8HHX - chains B and G of the 7 polymer chains in the assembly; structure by electron microscopy, 3.62 A resolution.

[Chain B]
Name: Spike glycoprotein
Organism: Severe acute respiratory syndrome coronavirus 2
Reference sequence: P0DTC2 (SPIKE_SARS2); residue numbers follow UniProt; this construct covers 14-146, 149-1208
Sequence (1259 residues; row label = number of the first residue in the row; note: 2 numbers in that range are skipped by the numbering (no residue carries them; nothing is unmodelled there); numbers below 1 keep their minus sign (Met-5 is residue -5)):
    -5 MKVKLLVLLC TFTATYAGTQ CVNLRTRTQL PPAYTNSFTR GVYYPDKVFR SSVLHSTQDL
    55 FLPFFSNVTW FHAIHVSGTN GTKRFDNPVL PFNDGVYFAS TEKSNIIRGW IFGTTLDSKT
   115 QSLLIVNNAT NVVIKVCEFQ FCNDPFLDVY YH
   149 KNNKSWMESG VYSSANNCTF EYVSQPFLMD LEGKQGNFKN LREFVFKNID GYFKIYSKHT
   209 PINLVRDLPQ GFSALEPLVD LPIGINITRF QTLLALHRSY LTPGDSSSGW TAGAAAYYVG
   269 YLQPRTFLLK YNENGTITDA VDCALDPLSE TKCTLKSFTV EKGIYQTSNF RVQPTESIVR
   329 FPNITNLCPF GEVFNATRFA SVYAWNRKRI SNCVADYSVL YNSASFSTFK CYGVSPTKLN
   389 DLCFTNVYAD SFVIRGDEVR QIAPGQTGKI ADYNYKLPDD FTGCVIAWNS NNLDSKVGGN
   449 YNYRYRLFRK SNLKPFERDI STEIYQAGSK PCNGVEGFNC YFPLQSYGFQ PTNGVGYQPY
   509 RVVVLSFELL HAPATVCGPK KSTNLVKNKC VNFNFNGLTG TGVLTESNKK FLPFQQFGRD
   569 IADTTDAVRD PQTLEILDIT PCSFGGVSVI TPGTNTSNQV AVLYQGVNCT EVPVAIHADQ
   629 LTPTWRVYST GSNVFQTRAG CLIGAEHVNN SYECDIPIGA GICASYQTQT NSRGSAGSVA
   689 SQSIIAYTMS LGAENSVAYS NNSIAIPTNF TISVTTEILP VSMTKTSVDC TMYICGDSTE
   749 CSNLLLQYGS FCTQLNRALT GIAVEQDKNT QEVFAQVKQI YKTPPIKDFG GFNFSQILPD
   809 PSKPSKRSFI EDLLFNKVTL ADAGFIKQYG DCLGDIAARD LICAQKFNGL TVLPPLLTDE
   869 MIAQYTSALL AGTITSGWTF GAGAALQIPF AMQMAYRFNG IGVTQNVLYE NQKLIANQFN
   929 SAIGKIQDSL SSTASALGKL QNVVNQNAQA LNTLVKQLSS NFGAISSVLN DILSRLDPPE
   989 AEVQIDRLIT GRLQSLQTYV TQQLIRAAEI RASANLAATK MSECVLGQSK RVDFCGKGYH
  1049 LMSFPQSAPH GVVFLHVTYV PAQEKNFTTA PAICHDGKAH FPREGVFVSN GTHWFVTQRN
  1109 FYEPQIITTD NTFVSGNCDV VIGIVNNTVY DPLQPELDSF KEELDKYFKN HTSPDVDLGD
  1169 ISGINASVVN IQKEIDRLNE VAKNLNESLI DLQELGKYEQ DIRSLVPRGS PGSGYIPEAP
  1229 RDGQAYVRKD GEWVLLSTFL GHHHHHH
Unresolved in the structure: -5 to 24, 70-80, 149-157, 173-185, 243-262, 621-640, 677-688, 828-848, 1141-1255
Sequence notes: expression tag (-5 to 13, 1209-1255); variant Arg19 (Thr in P0DTC2), Asp142 (Gly in P0DTC2), Gly158 (Arg in P0DTC2), Arg452 (Leu in P0DTC2), Lys478 (Thr in P0DTC2), Gly614 (Asp in P0DTC2), Arg681 (Pro in P0DTC2), Gly682 (Arg in P0DTC2), Ser683 (Arg in P0DTC2), Gly685 (Arg in P0DTC2), Asn950 (Asp in P0DTC2), Pro986 (Lys in P0DTC2), Pro987 (Val in P0DTC2)
Disulfide bonds: Cys131-Cys166, Cys291-Cys301, Cys379-Cys432, Cys391-Cys525, Cys480-Cys488, Cys617-Cys649, Cys662-Cys671, Cys738-Cys760, Cys743-Cys749, Cys1032-Cys1043, Cys1082-Cys1126
Glycans and other covalent adducts: N-acetylglucosamine (NAG) linked to Asn282, Asn603, Asn616, Asn709, Asn717, Asn801, Asn1074, Asn1098, Asn1134
Curated features (UniProtKB/Swiss-Prot):
  - region: Asn280 to Cys301 (Putative superantigen), Arg403 to Asp405 (Integrin-binding motif), Asn448 to Tyr451, Tyr453 to Phe456 (Immunodominant HLA epitope recognized by the CD8+), Ser816 to Tyr837 (Fusion peptide 1), Lys835 to Phe855 (Fusion peptide 2), Asp1163 to Glu1202 (Heptad repeat 2)
  - site: Arg815, Ser816 (Cleavage)
  - glycosylation: Asn17 (N-linked (GlcNAc...) (complex) asparagine), Asn61 (N-linked (GlcNAc...) (hybrid) asparagine), Asn74 (N-linked (GlcNAc...) (complex) asparagine), Asn122 (N-linked (GlcNAc...) (hybrid) asparagine), Asn165 (N-linked (GlcNAc...) (complex) asparagine), Asn234 (N-linked (GlcNAc...) (high mannose) asparagine), Asn282 (N-linked (GlcNAc...) (complex) asparagine), Thr323 (O-linked (GalNAc) threonine), Ser325 (O-linked (HexNAc...) serine), Asn331 (N-linked (GlcNAc...) (complex) asparagine), Asn343 (N-linked (GlcNAc...) (complex) asparagine), Asn603 (N-linked (GlcNAc...) (hybrid) asparagine), Asn616 (N-linked (GlcNAc...) (complex) asparagine), Asn657 (N-linked (GlcNAc...) (complex) asparagine), Thr676 (O-linked (GlcNAc...) threonine), Thr678 (O-linked (GlcNAc...) threonine), Asn709 (N-linked (GlcNAc...) (high mannose) asparagine), Asn717 (N-linked (GlcNAc...) (hybrid) asparagine), Asn801 (N-linked (GlcNAc...) (hybrid) asparagine), Asn1074 (N-linked (GlcNAc...) (hybrid) asparagine) and 5 more in UniProt
  - natural variant: Leu18 (L18F: In strain: Beta/B.1.351, Gamma/P.1 and 1 more), Thr20 (T20N: In strain: Gamma/P.1), Leu24 to Ala27 (sequence variant, change not given here; In strain: Omicron/BA.2, Omicron/BA.2.12.1 and 6 more), Pro26 (P26S: In strain: Gamma/P.1), Gln52 (Q52H: In strain: Omicron/EG.5.1), Ala67 (A67V: In strain: Eta/B.1.525, Omicron/BA.1), His69 to Val70 (deletion: In strain: Alpha/B.1.1.7, Eta/B.1.525 and 5 more), Gly75 (G75V: In strain: Lambda/C.37), Thr76 (T76I: In strain: Lambda/C.37), Asp80 (D80A: In strain: Beta/B.1.351), Val83 (V83A: In strain: Omicron/XBB.1.5, Omicron/EG.5.1), Thr95 (T95I: In strain: Iota/B.1.526, Mu/B.1.621 and 2 more), 73 further natural variant entries in UniProt
  - mutagenesis: His69 to Val70 (Increased incorporation of cleaved spike into virions), Asn121 (N121Q: Partial loss of biliverdin affinity), Arg190 (R190K: Partial loss of biliverdin affinity), Asn234 (N234Q: Increased resistance to neutralizing antibodies), Asn331 (N331Q: Reduced viral infectivity), Asn343 (N343Q: Reduced viral infectivity), Tyr453 (Y453F: Decreased HLA binding to NF9 epitope. Increased binding affinity to human ACE2), Ala475 (A475V: Increased resistance to neutralizing antibodies), Val483 (V483A: Increased resistance to neutralizing antibodies), Glu484 (E484D: Increased replication in human TMEM106B overexpressing cells), Phe490 (F490L: Increased resistance to neutralizing antibodies and human covalescent sera neutralization), Gln493 (Q493N: Reduced host ACE2-binding affinity in vitro; Q493Y: Reduced host ACE2-binding affinity in vitro), 8 further mutagenesis entries in UniProt

[Chain G]
Name: FP-12A Fab light chain
Organism: Homo sapiens
Notes: antibody fragment or engineered binder
Sequence (216 residues; row label = number of the first residue in the row):
     2 NFMLTQPHSV SESPGKTVTI SCTGSSGSIA SNYVQWYQRR PGSAPTTVIY EDNQRPSGVP
    62 DRFSASIDSS SNSASLTISG LKTEDEADYY CQSYDSSNWV FGGGTKLTVL GQPKAAPSVT
   122 LFPPSSEELQ ANKATLVCLI SDFYPGAVTV AWKADSSPVK AGVETTTPSK QSNNKYAASS
   182 YLSLTPEQWK SHRSYSCQVT HEGSTVEKTV APTECS
Unresolved in the structure: 112, 217
Disulfide bonds: Cys23-Cys92, Cys139-Cys198

[Interface between chain B and chain G]
Contacting residue pairs (11):
  Ala372(B) - Ser97(G)
  Ser375(B) - Asn33(G)
  Thr376(B) - Ser32(G)  hydrogen bond (side chain-backbone)
  Phe377(B) - Asn33(G)
  Lys378(B) - Ala31(G)  hydrogen bond (side chain-backbone)
  Lys378(B) - Ser32(G)
  Lys378(B) - Asn33(G)
  Lys378(B) - Tyr34(G)
  Pro384(B) - Glu52(G)
  Thr385(B) - Glu52(G)
  Arg408(B) - Ser29(G)
Interface residues without a listed pair, chain B (11 interface residues in all): Gln134, Cys379, Gln414
Interface residues without a listed pair, chain G (11 interface residues in all): Gly28, Ser70, Tyr95, Ser173

[Summary]
The chain B/chain G interface involves 11 residues from each chain; the contacts include 2 hydrogen bonds.
Among the polar pairs are Thr376(B)-Ser32(G) and Lys378(B)-Ala31(G). Covalently linked N-acetylglucosamine: at
Asn282(B), Asn603(B), Asn616(B), Asn709(B), Asn717(B) and Asn801(B) and 3 more.
Here chain B is Spike glycoprotein (Severe acute respiratory syndrome coronavirus 2) and chain G is FP-12A Fab
light chain (Homo sapiens). Entry 8HHX (SARS-CoV-2 Delta Spike in complex with FP-12A) was determined by
electron microscopy (same publication as 7YCK, 7YCN and 8HHZ).
